PDB entry 7V01 | electron microscopy, 3.67 A resolution | chains C and E of the 10 polymer chains in the assembly

Chain C:
Molecule: CRISPR system Cms endoribonuclease Csm3
From: Staphylococcus epidermidis RP62A
Reference sequence: Q5HK91 (Q5HK91_STAEQ); residues 1-214 here = UniProt positions 1-214
Amino-acid sequence (214 residues; each row starts with the number of its first residue):
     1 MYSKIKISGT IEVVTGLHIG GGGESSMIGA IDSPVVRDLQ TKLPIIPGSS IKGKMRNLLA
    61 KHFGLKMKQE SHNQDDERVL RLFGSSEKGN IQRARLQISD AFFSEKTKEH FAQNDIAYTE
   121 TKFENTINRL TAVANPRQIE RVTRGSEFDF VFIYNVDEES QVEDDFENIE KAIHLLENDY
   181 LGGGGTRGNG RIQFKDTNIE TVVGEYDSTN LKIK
Disordered / not traced: 1, 24-31

Chain E:
Molecule: CRISPR system Cms protein Csm5
From: Staphylococcus epidermidis RP62A
Reference sequence: Q5HK93 (Q5HK93_STAEQ); residues 1-340 here = UniProt positions 1-340
Amino-acid sequence (340 residues; numbered 1 to 340; the number before each row is that of its first residue):
     1 MTIKNYEVVI KTLGPIHIGS GQVMKKQDYI YDFYNSKVYM INGNKLVKFL KRKNLLYTYQ
    61 NFLRYPPKNP RENGLKDYLD AQNVKQSEWE AFVSYSEKVN QGKKYGNTRP KPLNDLHLMV
   121 RDGQNKVYLP GSSIKGAIKT TLVSKYNNEK NKDIYSKIKV SDSKPIDESN LAIYQKIDIN
   181 KSEKSMPLYR ECIDVNTEIK FKLTIEDEIY SINEIEQSIQ DFYKNYYDKW LVGFKETKGG
   241 RRFALEGGIP DVLNQNILFL GAGTGFVSKT THYQLKNRKQ AKQDSFEILT KKFRGTYGKM
   301 KEIPSNVPVA LKGTTNQSRH TSYQQGMCKV SFQELNNEVL
Disordered / not traced: 1-3, 99-112, 269-276, 304-309, 334-340

Interface between chain C and chain E:
Residue-residue contacts (38):
  Asn114(C) - Gln124(E)
  Asp115(C) - Asn44(E)
  Ile116(C) - Gly123(E)
  Glu120(C) - Asp122(E)
  Glu120(C) - Gly123(E)  hydrogen bond (side chain-backbone)
  Lys122(C) - Tyr128(E)
  Lys122(C) - Pro130(E)
  Phe123(C) - Ser20(E)
  Glu124(C) - Ser132(E)  hydrogen bond
  Leu130(C) - Asp284(E)
  Leu130(C) - Ile288(E)
  Thr131(C) - Ile288(E)
  Thr131(C) - Lys291(E)
  Ala132(C) - Ile288(E)  hydrophobic
  Ala132(C) - Lys292(E)  hydrogen bond (backbone-side chain)
  Arg141(C) - Tyr128(E)  hydrogen bond
  Arg141(C) - Asp162(E)  salt bridge
  Thr143(C) - Gly123(E)
  Arg144(C) - Asp122(E)
  Arg144(C) - Pro165(E)
  Asp179(C) - Lys159(E)  salt bridge
  Tyr180(C) - Lys159(E)
  Thr186(C) - Tyr155(E)  hydrogen bond (backbone-side chain)
  Thr186(C) - Ser156(E)
  Thr186(C) - Ile158(E)
  Thr186(C) - Lys159(E)
  Thr186(C) - Val160(E)  hydrogen bond (backbone-backbone)
  Arg187(C) - Gly131(E)
  Arg187(C) - Ser132(E)
  Arg187(C) - Tyr155(E)  hydrogen bond (backbone-side chain)
  Arg187(C) - Val160(E)
  Arg187(C) - Asp162(E)
  Gly188(C) - Val160(E)  hydrogen bond (backbone-backbone)
  Gly188(C) - Ser161(E)
  Gly188(C) - Asp162(E)
  Arg191(C) - Ser161(E)
  Arg191(C) - Lys202(E)
  Arg191(C) - Thr204(E)  hydrogen bond
Also at the interface, not in a pair above, chain C (21 interface residues in all): Thr15, Arg129
Also at the interface, not in a pair above, chain E (26 interface residues in all): Lys139, Thr140, Phe266

In short:
Chain C and chain E form an interface of 21 and 26 residues respectively; the contacts include 9 hydrogen
bonds and 2 salt bridges. Among the polar pairs are Arg141(C)-Asp162(E), Asp179(C)-Lys159(E) and
Glu120(C)-Gly123(E).
Chain C is CRISPR system Cms endoribonuclease Csm3 and chain E is CRISPR system Cms protein Csm5, both from
Staphylococcus epidermidis RP62A; the structure, Staphylococcus epidermidis RP62a CRISPR short effector
complex with self RNA target and ATP, was determined by electron microscopy (same publication as 7UZW, 7UZX,
7UZY, 7UZZ, 7V00 and 7V02).
